8G3K - chains A and B; structure by electron microscopy, 2.20 A resolution.

[Chain A]
Protein: Cob_adeno_trans domain-containing protein
Source organism: Thermoplasma acidophilum
Reference sequence: O58404 (O58404_PYRHO); the construct has insertions or renumbered stretches relative to UniProt, so the offset changes along the chain: 1-97 = UniProt 1-97; 104-171 = UniProt 105-172
Chain sequence (178 residues; each row starts with the number of its first residue; note: 6 numbers in that range are skipped by the numbering (no residue carries them; nothing is unmodelled there); a row labelled like 97A-97G holds insertion residues (97A, then the next letters in order)):
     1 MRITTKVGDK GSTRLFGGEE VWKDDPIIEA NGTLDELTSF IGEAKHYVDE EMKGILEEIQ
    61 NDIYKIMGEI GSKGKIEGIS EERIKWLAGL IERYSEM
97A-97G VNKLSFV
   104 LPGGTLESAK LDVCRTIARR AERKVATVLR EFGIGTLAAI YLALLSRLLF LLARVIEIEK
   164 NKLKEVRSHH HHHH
Disordered / not traced: 1-23, 97A-97G, 166-177
Differences from the reference sequence: conflict Asp25 (Ser in O58404), Ala88 (Glu in O58404), Glu92 (Ser in O58404), Ser95 (Glu in O58404), Lys97C (Leu100 in O58404), Leu97D (Lys101 in O58404), Thr139 (Lys140 in O58404), Leu140 (Glu141 in O58404), Ala142 (Leu143 in O58404), Ile143 (Val144 in O58404), Ala146 (Asn147 in O58404), Leu147 (Arg148 in O58404), Arg150 (Asp151 in O58404); expression tag (172-177)

[Chain B]
Protein: Cryo-EM imaging scaffold subunit B with DARPin - RCG-33
Source organism: synthetic construct
Notes: antibody fragment or engineered binder
Chain sequence (321 residues; numbered 1 to 321; the number before each row is that of its first residue):
     1 MFTRRGDQGE TDLANRARVG KDSPVVEVQG TIDELNSFIG YALVLSRWDD IRNDLFRIQN
    61 DLFVLGEDVS TGGKGRTVTM DMIIYLIKRS VEMKAEIGKI ELFVVPGGSV ESASLHMARA
   121 VSRRLERRIK AASELTEINA NVLLYANMLS NILFMHALIS NKRKEELDKK LLEAARAGQD
   181 DEVAALLAKG ADVNAHDTFG FTPLHLAALY GHLEIVEVLL KRGADINADD SYGRTPLHLA
   241 AMRGHLEIVE LLLRWGADVN AADEEGRTPL HLAAKRGHLE IVEVLLKNGA DVNAQDKFGK
   301 TAFDISIDNG NEDLAEILQK L
Disordered / not traced: 1-22, 172-321

[Interface between chain A and chain B]
Residue-residue contacts - 24 pairs, chain A then chain B:
  Glu81(A) with Ile87(B); Ser90(B), hydrogen bond; Val91(B); Lys94(B); Met148(B); Asn151(B), hydrogen bond
  Glu82(A) with Val91(B); Lys94(B), salt bridge
  Ile84(A) with Ile84(B), hydrophobic; Ile87(B), hydrophobic
  Lys85(A) with Val91(B)
  Ala88(A) with Ile84(B), hydrophobic
  Glu92(A) with Lys88(B), salt bridge
  Leu132(A) with Leu144(B), hydrophobic
  Thr139(A) with Leu144(B); Asn147(B), hydrogen bond
  Leu140(A) with Met148(B), hydrophobic
  Ile143(A) with Met80(B), hydrophobic; Ile83(B), hydrophobic; Ile84(B), hydrophobic; Ile87(B), hydrophobic; Leu144(B), hydrophobic
  Leu147(A) with Met80(B), hydrophobic; Ile84(B), hydrophobic
Interface residues without a listed pair, chain A (15 interface residues in all): Arg133, Gly136, Ala142, Ala146
Interface residues without a listed pair, chain B (15 interface residues in all): Lys130, Ser133, Glu134

[Summary]
Chain A and chain B each contribute 15 residues to their interface, with 3 hydrogen bonds and 2 salt bridges.
Polar contacts include Glu82(A)-Lys94(B), Glu92(A)-Lys88(B) and Glu81(A)-Ser90(B).
Chain A is Cob_adeno_trans domain-containing protein (Thermoplasma acidophilum) and chain B is Cryo-EM imaging
scaffold subunit B with DARPin - RCG-33 (synthetic construct); the structure, Cryo-EM imaging scaffold
subunits A and B used to display KRAS G12C complex with GDP, was determined by electron microscopy together
with 8G42, 8G47, 8G4E, 8G4F and 8G4H from the same study.
